Entry 5T4Q (electron microscopy, 8.53 A resolution (very low resolution: no residue pairs are listed; an interface is given only as per-side residue counts)); this record covers chains A and L of the 22 polymer chains in the assembly.

[Chain A]
Protein: ATP synthase subunit alpha
Source organism: Escherichia coli
Notes: EC 3.6.3.14
UniProt: B7MGF4 (ATPA_ECO45); residues 1-513 here = UniProt positions 1-513
Sequence (513 residues; numbered 1 to 513; the number before each row is that of its first residue):
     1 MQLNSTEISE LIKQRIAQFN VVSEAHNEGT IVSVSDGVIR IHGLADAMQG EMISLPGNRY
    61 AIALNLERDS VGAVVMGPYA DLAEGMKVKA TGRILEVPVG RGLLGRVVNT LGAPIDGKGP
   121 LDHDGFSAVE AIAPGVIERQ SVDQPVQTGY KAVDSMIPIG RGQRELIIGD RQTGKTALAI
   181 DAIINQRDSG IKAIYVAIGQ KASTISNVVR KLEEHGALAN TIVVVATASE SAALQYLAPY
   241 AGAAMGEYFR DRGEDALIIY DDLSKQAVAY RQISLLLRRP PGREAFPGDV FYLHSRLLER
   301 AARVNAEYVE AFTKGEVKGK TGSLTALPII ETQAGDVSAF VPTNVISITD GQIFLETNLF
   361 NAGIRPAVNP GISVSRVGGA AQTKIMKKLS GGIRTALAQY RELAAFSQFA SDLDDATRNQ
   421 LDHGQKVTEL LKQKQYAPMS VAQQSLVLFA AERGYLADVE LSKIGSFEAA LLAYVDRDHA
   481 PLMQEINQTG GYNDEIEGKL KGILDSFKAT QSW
Unresolved in the structure: 512-513
Sequence notes: conflict Ala47 (Cys in B7MGF4), Ala90 (Cys in B7MGF4), Ala193 (Cys in B7MGF4), Ala243 (Cys in B7MGF4), Asn419 (Lys in B7MGF4)
Residues lining bound ligands: ATP (adenosine-5'-triphosphate): Asp170, Arg171, Gln172, Lys175, Thr176, Ala177, Asp181, Arg365, Gln433, Lys434, Gln435
UniProt features mapped onto this chain:
  - binding site (ATP): Gly169 to Thr176
  - site: Ser373 (Required for activity)

[Chain L]
Protein: ATP synthase subunit delta
Source organism: Escherichia coli
UniProt: B7MGF5 (ATPD_ECO45); residues 0-176 here correspond to UniProt positions 1-177 (UniProt number = residue number + 1)
Sequence (177 residues; row label = number of the first residue in the row; numbering starts at 0):
     0 MSEFITVARP YAKAAFDFAV EHQSVERWQD MLAFAAEVTK NEQMAELLSG ALAPETLAES
    60 FIAVAGEQLD ENGQNLIRVM AENGRLNALP DVLEQFIHLR AVSEATAEVD VISAAALSEQ
   120 QLAKISAAME KRLSRKVKLN AKIDKSVMAG VIIRAGDMVI DGSVRGRLER LADVLQS
Unresolved in the structure: 0-1, 162-176
Sequence notes: conflict Ala64 (Cys65 in B7MGF5), Ala140 (Cys141 in B7MGF5)

[How chain A and chain L interact]
At this resolution (9 A) residue pairs are not listed: 10 residues of chain A and 9 of chain L lie at the interface.

[Overview]
Chain A and chain L form an interface of 10 and 9 residues respectively. Chain A binds ATP. From UniProt: 8
ATP-binding residues on chain A.
Chain A is ATP synthase subunit alpha and chain L is ATP synthase subunit delta, both from Escherichia coli;
the structure, Autoinhibited E. coli ATP synthase state 3, was determined by electron microscopy, deposited
together with 5T4O and 5T4P.
